Entry 6BM4 (X-ray diffraction, 2.95 A resolution); this record covers chains B and C of the 12 polymer chains in the assembly.

# Chain B
Molecule: DNA-directed RNA polymerase II subunit RPB2
Organism: Saccharomyces cerevisiae (strain ATCC 204508 / S288c)
Notes: EC 2.7.7.6
UniProtKB: P08518 (RPB2_YEAST); residues 1-1224 here = UniProt positions 1-1224
Sequence (1224 residues; each row starts with the number of its first residue):
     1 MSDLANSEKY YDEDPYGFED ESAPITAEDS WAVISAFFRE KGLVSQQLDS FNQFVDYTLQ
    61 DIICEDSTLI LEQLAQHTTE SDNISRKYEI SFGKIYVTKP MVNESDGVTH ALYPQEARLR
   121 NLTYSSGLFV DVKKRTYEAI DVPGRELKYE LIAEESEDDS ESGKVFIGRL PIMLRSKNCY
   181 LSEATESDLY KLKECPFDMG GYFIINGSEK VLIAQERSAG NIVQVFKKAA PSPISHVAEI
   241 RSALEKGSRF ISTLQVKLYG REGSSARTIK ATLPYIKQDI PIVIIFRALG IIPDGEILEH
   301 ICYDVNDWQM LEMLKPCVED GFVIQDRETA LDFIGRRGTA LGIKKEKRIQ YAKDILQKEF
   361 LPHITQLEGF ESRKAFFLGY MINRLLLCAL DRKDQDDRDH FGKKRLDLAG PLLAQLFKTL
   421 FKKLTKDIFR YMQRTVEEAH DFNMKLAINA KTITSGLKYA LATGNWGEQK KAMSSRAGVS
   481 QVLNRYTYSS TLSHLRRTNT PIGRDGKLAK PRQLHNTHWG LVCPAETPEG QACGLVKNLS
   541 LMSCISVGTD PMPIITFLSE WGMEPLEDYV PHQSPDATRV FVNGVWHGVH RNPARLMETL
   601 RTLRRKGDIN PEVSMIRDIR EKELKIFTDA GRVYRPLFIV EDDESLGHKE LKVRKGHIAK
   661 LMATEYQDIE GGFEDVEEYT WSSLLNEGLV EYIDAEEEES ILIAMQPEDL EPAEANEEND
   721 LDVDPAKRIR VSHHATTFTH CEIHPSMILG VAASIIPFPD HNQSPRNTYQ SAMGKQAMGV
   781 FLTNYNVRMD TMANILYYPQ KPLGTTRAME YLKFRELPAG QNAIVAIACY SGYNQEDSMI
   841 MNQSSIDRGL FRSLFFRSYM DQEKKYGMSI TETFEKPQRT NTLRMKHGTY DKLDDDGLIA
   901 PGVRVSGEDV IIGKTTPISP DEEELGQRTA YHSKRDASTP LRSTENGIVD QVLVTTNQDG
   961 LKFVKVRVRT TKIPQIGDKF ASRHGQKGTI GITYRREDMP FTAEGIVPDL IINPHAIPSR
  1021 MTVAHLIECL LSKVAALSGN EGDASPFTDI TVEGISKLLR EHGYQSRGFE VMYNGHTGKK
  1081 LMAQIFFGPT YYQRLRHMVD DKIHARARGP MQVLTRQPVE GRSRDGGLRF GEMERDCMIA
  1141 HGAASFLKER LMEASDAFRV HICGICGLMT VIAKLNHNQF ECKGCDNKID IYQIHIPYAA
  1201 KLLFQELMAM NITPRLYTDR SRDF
Not modelled in the structure: 1-19, 71-88, 135-163, 244-250, 339-344, 436-445, 503-508, 669-677, 713-721, 919-928, 1221-1224
Ion coordination: Zn2+: C1163, C1166
Residues lining bound ligands: 2KH (5'-O-[(S)-hydroxy{[(S)-hydroxy(phosphonooxy)phosphoryl]amino}phosphoryl]uridine): R766, Y769, E836, D837, K987, S1019, R1020

# Chain C
Molecule: DNA-directed RNA polymerase II subunit RPB3
Organism: Saccharomyces cerevisiae (strain ATCC 204508 / S288c)
UniProtKB: P16370 (RPB3_YEAST); numbering as in UniProt (aligned over 1-318)
Sequence (318 residues; row label = number of the first residue in the row):
     1 MSEEGPQVKI REASKDNVDF ILSNVDLAMA NSLRRVMIAE IPTLAIDSVE VETNTTVLAD
    61 EFIAHRLGLI PLQSMDIEQL EYSRDCFCED HCDKCSVVLT LQAFGESEST TNVYSKDLVI
   121 VSNLMGRNIG HPIIQDKEGN GVLICKLRKG QELKLTCVAK KGIAKEHAKW GPAAAIEFEY
   181 DPWNKLKHTD YWYEQDSAKE WPQSKNCEYE DPPNEGDPFD YKAQADTFYM NVESVGSIPV
   241 DQVVVRGIDT LQKKVASILL ALTQMDQDKV NFASGDNNTA SNMLGSNEDV MMTGAEQDPY
   301 SNASQMGNTG SGGYDNAW
Not modelled in the structure: 1-2, 269-318
Curated features (UniProtKB/Swiss-Prot):
  - binding site (Zn(2+)): C86, C88, C92, C95
  - modified residue: S2 (N-acetylserine)
  - natural variant: A30 (A30D: In mutant RPB3-1)
  - mutagenesis: K9 (K9E: Transcript termination readthrough)
Ion coordination: Zn2+: C86, C88, C92, C95

# Interface between chain B and chain C
Residue-residue contacts - 81 pairs, chain B then chain C:
  Y797(B) - E61(C)
  Y797(B) - F62(C)  hydrophobic
  Y798(B) - F62(C)
  Y798(B) - R66(C)  hydrogen bond
  S844(B) - A168(C)
  D847(B) - H65(C)  hydrogen bond (backbone-side chain)
  D847(B) - H167(C)  salt bridge
  D847(B) - A168(C)  hydrogen bond (side chain-backbone)
  R848(B) - H65(C)
  R848(B) - A168(C)
  G849(B) - H65(C)
  R852(B) - H65(C)
  L854(B) - A59(C)  hydrophobic
  L854(B) - E61(C)
  R969(B) - A59(C)
  R969(B) - E61(C)  salt bridge
  T971(B) - E61(C)  hydrogen bond
  R995(B) - K165(C)
  R996(B) - R34(C)
  R996(B) - I38(C)
  R996(B) - A173(C)
  R996(B) - A174(C)  hydrogen bond (side chain-backbone)
  E997(B) - R34(C)  hydrogen bond (backbone-side chain)
  E997(B) - R35(C)
  E997(B) - I38(C)
  E997(B) - A39(C)
  D998(B) - R35(C)  salt bridge
  M999(B) - R34(C)
  F1001(B) - R34(C)
  F1001(B) - F178(C)  hydrophobic
  A1003(B) - E177(C)
  A1003(B) - F178(C)  hydrogen bond (backbone-backbone)
  E1004(B) - E177(C)
  G1005(B) - I176(C)
  R1060(B) - K199(C)  hydrogen bond (side chain-backbone)
  R1060(B) - E200(C)  hydrogen bond (side chain-backbone)
  R1060(B) - P202(C)
  G1063(B) - P202(C)
  Y1064(B) - P202(C)
  Q1065(B) - W192(C)
  Q1065(B) - E200(C)
  Q1065(B) - W201(C)
  Q1065(B) - P202(C)
  R1067(B) - W192(C)
  R1067(B) - E194(C)  salt bridge
  F1069(B) - W192(C)  hydrophobic
  F1069(B) - W201(C)  hydrophobic
  E1070(B) - W201(C)
  V1071(B) - Y191(C)  hydrophobic
  V1071(B) - W201(C)  hydrophobic
  Y1073(B) - F178(C)
  Y1073(B) - E179(C)
  Y1073(B) - Y180(C)  hydrophobic
  G1075(B) - N31(C)
  G1075(B) - R34(C)
  G1075(B) - R35(C)  hydrogen bond (backbone-side chain)
  H1076(B) - N31(C)  hydrogen bond (backbone-side chain)
  T1077(B) - L27(C)
  T1077(B) - N31(C)  hydrogen bond (backbone-side chain)
  G1078(B) - L27(C)
  G1078(B) - N31(C)
  G1078(B) - F178(C)
  G1078(B) - Y180(C)
  K1079(B) - L27(C)
  K1079(B) - Y180(C)
  K1079(B) - H188(C)
  K1080(B) - Y180(C)  hydrogen bond (backbone-side chain)
  K1080(B) - D181(C)  hydrogen bond (side chain-backbone)
  K1080(B) - H188(C)
  K1080(B) - T189(C)
  L1081(B) - H188(C)
  L1081(B) - T189(C)  hydrogen bond (backbone-side chain)
  M1082(B) - K187(C)
  M1082(B) - H188(C)
  M1082(B) - T189(C)
  M1082(B) - D190(C)  hydrogen bond (backbone-backbone)
  Q1084(B) - T189(C)
  Q1084(B) - D190(C)  hydrogen bond (side chain-backbone)
  Q1084(B) - Y191(C)
  Q1084(B) - W192(C)  hydrogen bond (side chain-backbone)
  Q1084(B) - W201(C)
Also at the interface, not in a pair above, chain B (39 interface residues in all): N786, A1083
Also at the interface, not in a pair above, chain C (37 interface residues in all): V57, D60, L69, A175

# Overview
Chain B and chain C form an interface of 39 and 37 residues respectively; the contacts include 18 hydrogen
bonds and 4 salt bridges. Polar pairs include D847(B)-H167(C), R969(B)-E61(C) and D998(B)-R35(C). Bound to
chain B: compound 2KH.
Here chain B is DNA-directed RNA polymerase II subunit RPB2 and chain C is DNA-directed RNA polymerase II
subunit RPB3, both from Saccharomyces cerevisiae (strain ATCC 204508 / S288c). Entry 6BM4 (Pol II elongation
complex with an abasic lesion at i-1 position,soaking UMPNPP) was determined by X-ray diffraction (same
publication as 6BLO, 6BLP, 6BM2 and 6BQF).
